PDB entry 8Q5U | X-ray diffraction, 3.00 A resolution | chains E and F of the 6 polymer chains in the assembly

# Chain E (and F)
Name: Endo-beta-N-acetylglucosaminidase
Organism: Streptococcus pyogenes
Notes: chain F of this document is another copy of the same molecule, construct and numbering; everything in this record applies to it too
UniProt: A0A8H2N1T2 (A0A8H2N1T2_STRPY); residue numbers follow UniProt; this construct covers 38-843
Chain sequence (816 residues; each row starts with the number of its first residue):
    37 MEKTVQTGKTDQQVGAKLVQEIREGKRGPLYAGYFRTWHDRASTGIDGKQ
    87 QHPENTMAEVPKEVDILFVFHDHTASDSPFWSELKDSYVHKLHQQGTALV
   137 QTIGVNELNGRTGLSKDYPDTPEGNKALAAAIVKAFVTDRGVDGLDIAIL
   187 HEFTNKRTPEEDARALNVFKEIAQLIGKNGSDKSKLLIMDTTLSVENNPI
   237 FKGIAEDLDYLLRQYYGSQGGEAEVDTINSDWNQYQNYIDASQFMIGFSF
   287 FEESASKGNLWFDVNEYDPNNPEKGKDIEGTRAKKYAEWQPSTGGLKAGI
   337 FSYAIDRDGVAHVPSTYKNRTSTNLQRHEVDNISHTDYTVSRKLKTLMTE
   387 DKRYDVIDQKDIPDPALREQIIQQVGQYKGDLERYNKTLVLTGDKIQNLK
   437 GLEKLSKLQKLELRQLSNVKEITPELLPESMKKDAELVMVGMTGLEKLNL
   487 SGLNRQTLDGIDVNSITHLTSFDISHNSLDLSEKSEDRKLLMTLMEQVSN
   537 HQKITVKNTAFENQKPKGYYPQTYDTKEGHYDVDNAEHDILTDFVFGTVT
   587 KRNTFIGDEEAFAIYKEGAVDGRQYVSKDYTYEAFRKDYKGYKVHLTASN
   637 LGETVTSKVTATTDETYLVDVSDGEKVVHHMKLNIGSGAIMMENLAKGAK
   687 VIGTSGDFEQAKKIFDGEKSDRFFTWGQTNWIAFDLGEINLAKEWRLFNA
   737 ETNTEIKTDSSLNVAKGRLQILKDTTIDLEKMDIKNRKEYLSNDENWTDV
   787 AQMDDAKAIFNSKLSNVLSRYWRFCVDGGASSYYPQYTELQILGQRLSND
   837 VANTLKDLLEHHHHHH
Not modelled in the structure: 37-263, 274-324, 335-389, 495-498, 540-543, 572, 593, 767-772, 833-852 (chain F: 37-45, 299-314, 360-361, 833-852)
Sequence notes: initiating methionine (37); engineered mutation Ala184 (Asp in A0A8H2N1T2), Leu186 (Glu in A0A8H2N1T2); expression tag (844-852)
Metal / ion sites: Ca2+: Lys699, Asp702, Glu704, Thr824, Glu825
Reported in the primary citation:
  - binding site for alpha-L-fucopyranose: Tyr251, Tyr252, Gln255
  - binding site for N-acetylglucosamine: Trp297
  - mutagenesis - D184A/E186L: abolished catalytic activity (citing earlier work)

# Interface between chain E and chain F
Residue-residue contacts (16):
  Glu595(E) - Thr642(F)
  Glu595(E) - Ser643(F)  hydrogen bond
  Glu595(E) - Lys644(F)  salt bridge
  Lys614(E) - Glu737(F)  salt bridge
  Asp615(E) - Lys743(F)
  Asp624(E) - Lys626(F)  salt bridge
  Lys626(E) - Asp624(F)
  Gly627(E) - Glu619(F)
  Gly627(E) - Arg622(F)
  Tyr628(E) - Glu619(F)
  Lys629(E) - Thr617(F)  hydrogen bond
  Lys629(E) - Glu619(F)
  Val641(E) - Glu595(F)
  Thr642(E) - Glu595(F)  hydrogen bond
  Ser643(E) - Glu595(F)  hydrogen bond (backbone-side chain)
  Glu737(E) - Lys614(F)  salt bridge
Other interface residues (no listed pair), chain E (16 interface residues in all): Glu573, Asp594, Arg622, Lys743
Other interface residues (no listed pair), chain F (15 interface residues in all): Glu573, Asp594, Asp615

# In short
The interface between chain E and chain F involves 16 residues on one side and 15 on the other, with 4
hydrogen bonds and 4 salt bridges. Among the polar pairs are Glu595(E)-Lys644(F), Lys614(E)-Glu737(F) and
Asp624(E)-Lys626(F). From the paper: a binding site for alpha-L-fucopyranose at Tyr251(E), Tyr252(E) and
Gln255(E); D184A/E186L of chain E abolish catalytic activity.
Both chains are Endo-beta-N-acetylglucosaminidase (Streptococcus pyogenes). Entry 8Q5U (Endoglycosidase S2 in
complex with IgG1 Fc) was determined by X-ray diffraction.
